5T39 - chain A; structure by X-ray diffraction, 1.10 A resolution.

[Chain A]
Molecule: EvdMO1
From: Micromonospora carbonacea
Notes: fragment: methyltransferase domain
Amino-acid sequence (254 residues; row label = number of the first residue in the row; numbers below 1 keep their minus sign (Met-20 is residue -20)):
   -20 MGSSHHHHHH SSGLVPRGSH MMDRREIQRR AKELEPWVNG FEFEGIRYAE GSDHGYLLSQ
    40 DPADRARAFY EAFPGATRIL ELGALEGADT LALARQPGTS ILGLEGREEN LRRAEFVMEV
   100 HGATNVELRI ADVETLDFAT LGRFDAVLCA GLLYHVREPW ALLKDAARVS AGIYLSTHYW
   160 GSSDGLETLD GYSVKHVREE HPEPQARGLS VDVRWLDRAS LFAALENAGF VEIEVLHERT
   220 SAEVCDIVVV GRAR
Unresolved in the structure: -20 to -5, 34-38
Residues lining bound ligands: S-adenosylhomocysteine (SAH): Arg44, Leu61, Gly62, Leu64, Asp68, Glu84, Gly85, Arg86, Asn89, Ala110, Asp111, Val112, Glu113, Ala129, Gly130, Leu131, His134, Val135, Gln184, Ala185, Arg186, Gly187, Leu188
Reported in the primary citation:
  - conformationally variable residues (order/disorder transition): His33 to Gln39
  - catalytic residues: Tyr133, His134, His180 (proposed by the authors, not directly observed)

[Summary]
Ligands of chain A: S-adenosylhomocysteine. The paper reports catalytic residues Tyr133, His134 and His180;
conformational variability at His33.
Chain A is EvdMO1 (Micromonospora carbonacea); the structure, Crystal Structure of the N-terminal domain of
EvdMO1 in the presence of SAH and D-fucose, was determined by X-ray diffraction, deposited together with 6EC3
and 5T38.
